PDB entry 4KV1 | X-ray diffraction, 1.50 A resolution | chains A and C

== Chain A ==
Molecule: Bromodomain-containing protein 4
Source organism: Homo sapiens
UniProt: O60885 (BRD4_HUMAN); residues 41-168 here = UniProt positions 41-168
Amino-acid sequence (128 residues; numbered 41 to 168; the number before each row is that of its first residue):
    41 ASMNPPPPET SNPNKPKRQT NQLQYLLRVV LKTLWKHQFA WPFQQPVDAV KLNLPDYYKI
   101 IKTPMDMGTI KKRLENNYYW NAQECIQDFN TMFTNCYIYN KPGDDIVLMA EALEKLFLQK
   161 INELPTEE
Construct notes: conflict Met43 (Thr in O60885)
Swiss-Prot annotation at these positions:
  - site: Asn140 (Acetylated histone binding)
  - cross-link: Lys99 (Glycyl lysine isopeptide (Lys-Gly) (interchain with G-Cter in SUMO2))
  - natural variant: Asp145 (D145G: Found in a patient with a neurodevelopmental syndrome; uncertain significance)
  - mutagenesis: Asn140 (N140A: Abolishes binding to acetylated histones)

== Chain C ==
Molecule: Rel peptide
UniProt: Q04206 (TF65_HUMAN); residues 200-206 here correspond to UniProt positions 308-314 (UniProt number = residue number + 108)
Amino-acid sequence (7 residues; each row starts with the number of its first residue):
   200 TFKSIMK
Modified / non-standard residues: Lys202 (n(6)-acetyllysine; ALY)
Swiss-Prot annotation at these positions:
  - modified residue: Lys202 (N6-acetyllysine), Ser203 (Phosphoserine)
What the authors report for this chain:
  - post-translational modification sites: Lys202

== Chain A / chain C interface ==
Pairs across the interface (18; chain A residue first):
  Trp81(A) - Ser203(C)
  Trp81(A) - Ile204(C)
  Trp81(A) - Met205(C)
  Trp81(A) - Lys206(C)
  Phe83(A) - Lys202(C)
  Gln85(A) - Lys206(C)
  Val87(A) - Lys202(C)
  Lys91(A) - Met205(C)
  Lys91(A) - Lys206(C)  hydrogen bond (side chain-backbone)
  Leu92(A) - Lys202(C)
  Leu92(A) - Lys206(C)
  Cys136(A) - Lys202(C)
  Asn140(A) - Lys202(C)
  Asp144(A) - Thr200(C)
  Asp145(A) - Ser203(C)
  Ile146(A) - Lys202(C)
  Ile146(A) - Ser203(C)
  Met149(A) - Ser203(C)
Also at the interface, not in a pair above, chain A (16 interface residues in all): Pro82, Asp88, Leu94, Tyr97
From the paper, about this interface:
  - specific contacts: Asn140(A)-Lys202(C)

== Summary ==
The interface between chain A and chain C involves 16 residues on one side and 6 on the other; the contacts
include 1 hydrogen bond. Its one hydrogen-bonded contact is Lys91(A)-Lys206(C). The authors report a contact
between Asn140(A) and Lys202(C). From UniProt: one mutagenesis site on chain A. The paper reports a
modification site at Lys202(C).
Here chain A is Bromodomain-containing protein 4 (Homo sapiens) and chain C is Rel peptide. Entry 4KV1
(Crystal Structure of Brd4 Bromodomain 1 in Complex with Acetylated Rel Peptide) was determined by X-ray
diffraction (same publication as 4KV4).
